Entry 9RXM (electron microscopy, 3.00 A resolution); this record covers chains D and E of the 5 polymer chains in the assembly.

== Chain D ==
Protein: SARS-CoV-2 ORF3a_207-215 epitope
From: Homo sapiens
Amino-acid sequence (9 residues; row label = number of the first residue in the row):
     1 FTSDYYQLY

== Chain E ==
Protein: MHC class I antigen
From: Homo sapiens
UniProtKB: A7WPI8 (A7WPI8_HUMAN); residues 1-272 here correspond to UniProt positions 2-273 (UniProt number = residue number + 1)
Amino-acid sequence (272 residues; row label = number of the first residue in the row):
     1 HSMRYFFTSV SRPGRGEPRF IAVGYVDDTQ FVRFDSDAAS QKMEPRAPWI EQEGPEYWDQ
    61 ETRNMKAHSQ TDRANLGTLR GYYNQSEDGS HTIQIMYGCD VGPDGRFLRG YRQDAYDGKD
   121 YIALNEDLRS WTAADMAAQI TKRKWEAVHA AEQRRVYLEG RCVDGLRRYL ENGKETLQRT
   181 DPPKTHMTHH PISDHEATLR CWALGFYPAE ITLTWQRDGE DQTQDTELVE TRPAGDGTFQ
   241 KWAAVVVPSG EEQRYTCHVQ HEGLPKPLTL RW
Not modelled in the structure: 179-181
Cystine bridges: Cys99-Cys162, Cys201-Cys257

== Interface between chain D and chain E ==
Pairs across the interface (46):
  Phe1(D) with Met3(E); Tyr5(E); Glu53(E); Tyr57(E), hydrophobic; Glu61(E), hydrogen bond (backbone-side chain); Tyr157(E), hydrogen bond (backbone-side chain); Arg161(E); Gly165(E); Arg168(E); Tyr169(E)
  Thr2(D) with Tyr5(E); Glu61(E), hydrogen bond; Met65(E); Tyr97(E); Tyr157(E)
  Ser3(D) with Tyr97(E), hydrogen bond (backbone-side chain); Arg154(E), hydrogen bond; Tyr157(E), hydrogen bond (backbone-side chain)
  Asp4(D) with Gln60(E); Asn64(E), hydrogen bond
  Tyr5(D) with Ala150(E); Gln153(E), hydrogen bond; Arg154(E), hydrogen bond (backbone-side chain)
  Tyr6(D) with Asn64(E), hydrogen bond (side chain-backbone); Ala67(E), hydrophobic; His68(E); Thr71(E)
  Gln7(D) with Arg112(E); Trp131(E); Trp145(E); Ala150(E); Arg154(E), hydrogen bond
  Leu8(D) with Thr71(E); Asn75(E); Lys144(E); Trp145(E), hydrogen bond (backbone-side chain)
  Tyr9(D) with Asn75(E), hydrogen bond (backbone-side chain); Thr78(E); Leu79(E), hydrophobic; Tyr82(E), hydrogen bond (backbone-side chain); Ile93(E); Ile95(E); Asp114(E), hydrogen bond; Thr141(E), hydrogen bond (backbone-side chain); Lys144(E), hydrogen bond (backbone-side chain); Trp145(E), hydrophobic
Interface residues without a listed pair, chain E (37 interface residues in all): Phe7, Ala74, Tyr121, Val148, Asp164

== Summary ==
9 residues of chain D face 37 of chain E across their interface, with 17 hydrogen bonds. Polar pairs include
Phe1(D)-Glu61(E), Phe1(D)-Tyr157(E) and Thr2(D)-Glu61(E).
Chain D is SARS-CoV-2 ORF3a_207-215 epitope and chain E is MHC class I antigen, both from Homo sapiens; the
structure, Cryo-EM structure of TCRpriv/pMHC, was determined by electron microscopy.
